Entry 1YMV (X-ray diffraction, 1.90 A resolution); this record covers chain A.

== Chain A ==
Molecule: CHEY
Source organism: Escherichia coli
UniProt: P06143 (CHEY_ECOLI); residues 3-129 here correspond to UniProt positions 2-128 (UniProt number = residue number - 1)
Sequence (129 residues; each row starts with the number of its first residue):
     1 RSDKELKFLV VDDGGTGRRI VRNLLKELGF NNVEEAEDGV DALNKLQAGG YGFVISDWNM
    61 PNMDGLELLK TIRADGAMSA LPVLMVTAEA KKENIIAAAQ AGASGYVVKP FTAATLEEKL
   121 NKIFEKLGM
Unresolved in the structure: 1-5
Sequence notes: engineered mutation Gly14 (Phe13 in P06143), Gly15 (Ser14 in P06143), Gly17 (Met16 in P06143)
Bound ions: Mg2+: Asp13, Asp57, Asn59

== In short ==
The Mg2+ site is built by Asp13, Asp57 and Asn59.
Chain A is CHEY (Escherichia coli); the structure, Signal transduction protein chey mutant with phe 14
replaced by gly, ser 15 replaced by gly ..., was determined by X-ray diffraction, deposited together with
1YMU.
